Entry 8Q3E (X-ray diffraction, 2.17 A resolution); this record covers chains EEE and III of the 11 polymer chains in the assembly.

# Chain EEE
Molecule: Histone H3.1
Organism: Homo sapiens
UniProt: P68431 (H31_HUMAN); residues 38-135 here correspond to UniProt positions 39-136 (UniProt number = residue number + 1)
Sequence (98 residues; numbered 38 to 135; the number before each row is that of its first residue):
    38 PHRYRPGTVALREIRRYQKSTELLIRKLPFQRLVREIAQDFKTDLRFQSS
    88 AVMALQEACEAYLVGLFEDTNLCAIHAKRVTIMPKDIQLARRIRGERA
Bound ions: Mg2+: Asp77 (shared with 1 residue of chain DDD)
UniProt features mapped onto this chain:
  - modified residue: Tyr41 (Phosphotyrosine), Lys56 (N6,N6,N6-trimethyllysine), Ser57 (Phosphoserine), Lys64 (N6-(2-hydroxyisobutyryl)lysine), Lys79 (N6,N6,N6-trimethyllysine), Thr80 (Phosphothreonine), Ser86 (Phosphoserine), Thr107 (Phosphothreonine), Lys115 (N6-acetyllysine), Lys122 (N6-(2-hydroxyisobutyryl)lysine)

# Chain III
Molecule: 145-nt DNA strand
Organism: Homo sapiens
Sequence (145 nucleotides; each row starts with the number of its first residue; numbers below 1 keep their minus sign (DA-72 is residue -72)):
   -72 ATCAATATCCACCTGCAGATACTACCAAAAGTGTATTTGGAAACTGCTCC
   -22 ATCAAAAGGCATGTTCAGCTGAATCAGCTGAACATGCCTTTTGATGGAGC
    28 AGTTTCCAAATACACTTTTGGTAGTATCTGCAGGTGGATATTGAT

# Interface between chain EEE and chain III
Pairs across the interface - 26 pairs, chain EEE then chain III:
  His39(EEE) with DT-67(III), sugar contact
  Arg40(EEE) with DA9(III), hydrogen bond to the base; DC10(III), hydrogen bond to the sugar
  Tyr41(EEE) with DT-67(III), hydrogen bond to the sugar; DA-66(III), sugar contact; DA9(III), sugar contact; DC10(III), hydrogen bond to the phosphate
  Arg42(EEE) with DA9(III), phosphate contact
  Pro43(EEE) with DA8(III), phosphate contact; DA9(III), phosphate contact
  Gly44(EEE) with DA8(III), hydrogen bond to the phosphate; DA9(III), hydrogen bond to the phosphate
  Thr45(EEE) with DA9(III), hydrogen bond to the phosphate
  Val46(EEE) with DA9(III), hydrogen bond to the phosphate; DC10(III), phosphate contact
  Ala47(EEE) with DA9(III), hydrogen bond to the phosphate
  Arg49(EEE) with DA-66(III), sugar contact; DT-65(III), phosphate contact
  Arg63(EEE) with DT17(III), phosphate contact; DT18(III), salt bridge to the phosphate
  Lys64(EEE) with DT18(III), hydrogen bond to the phosphate
  Leu65(EEE) with DT17(III), phosphate contact; DT18(III), hydrogen bond to the phosphate
  Pro66(EEE) with DT17(III), phosphate contact
  Arg69(EEE) with DT17(III), salt bridge to the phosphate
  Arg83(EEE) with DC27(III), sugar contact
Interface residues without a listed pair, chain EEE (19 interface residues in all): Lys56, Lys115, Thr118
Interface residues without a listed pair, chain III (15 interface residues in all): DA-68, DC-64, DG-2, DG7, DT16, DG26

# Overview
Chain EEE and chain III form an interface of 19 and 15 residues respectively; the contacts include 11 hydrogen
bonds and 2 salt bridges. Polar contacts include Arg40(EEE)-DA9(III), Arg40(EEE)-DC10(III) and
Tyr41(EEE)-DT-67(III).
Chain EEE is Histone H3.1 and chain III is a 145-nt DNA strand, both from Homo sapiens; the structure, High
Resolution Structure of Nucleosome Core with Bound Foamy Virus GAG Peptide, was determined by X-ray
diffraction together with 8Q36, 8Q3M and 8Q3X from the same study.
